PDB entry 7JY7 | electron microscopy, 2.90 A resolution | chains F and U of the 12 polymer chains in the assembly

# Chain F
Name: Protein RecA
From: Escherichia coli
UniProt: A0A376NU07 (A0A376NU07_ECOLX); residues 0-333 here correspond to UniProt positions 1-334 (UniProt number = residue number + 1)
Sequence (334 residues; each row starts with the number of its first residue; numbering starts at 0):
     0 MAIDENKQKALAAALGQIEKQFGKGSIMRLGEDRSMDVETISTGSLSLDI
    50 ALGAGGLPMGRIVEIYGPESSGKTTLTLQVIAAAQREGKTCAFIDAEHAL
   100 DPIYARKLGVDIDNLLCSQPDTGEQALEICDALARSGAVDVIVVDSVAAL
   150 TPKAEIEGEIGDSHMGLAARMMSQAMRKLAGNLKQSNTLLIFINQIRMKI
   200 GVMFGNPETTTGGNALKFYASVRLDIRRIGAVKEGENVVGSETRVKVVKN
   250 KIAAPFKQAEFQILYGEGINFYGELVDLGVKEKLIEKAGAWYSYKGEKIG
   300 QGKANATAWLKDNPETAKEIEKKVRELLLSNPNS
Disordered / not traced: 0
Metal / ion sites: Mg2+: Thr73 (together with ATP-gamma-S)
Small-molecule neighbours:
  - ATP-gamma-S (AGS; phosphothiophosphoric acid-adenylate ester), molecule 1: Glu68, Ser69, Ser70, Gly71, Lys72, Thr73, Thr74, Glu96, Asp100, Tyr103, Ser240, Tyr264, Gly265
  - ATP-gamma-S (AGS), molecule 2: Phe217, Lys248, Asn249, Lys250, Ile251, Ala252, Ala253, Pro254
Reported in the primary citation:
  - binding site for the 48-nt DNA strand (chain U): Arg226
  - mutagenesis - K286N, K302N: decreased binding to dsDNA (citing earlier work)

# Chain U
Molecule: 48-nt DNA strand
Sequence (48 nucleotides; numbered 1 to 48; the number before each row is that of its first residue):
     1 CGGTGTCGAGTCAGCCTATTTTTTTTTTTTATTCAATTAAGCAAGTAC

# How chain F and chain U interact
Residue-residue contacts (12):
  Met202(F) - DT17(U)  base contact
  Gly204(F) - DA18(U)  phosphate contact
  Gly204(F) - DT19(U)  base contact
  Asn205(F) - DT19(U)  base contact
  Pro206(F) - DT19(U)  base contact
  Arg226(F) - DT21(U)  salt bridge to the phosphate
  Ile228(F) - DT22(U)  sugar contact
  Gly229(F) - DT22(U)  sugar contact
  Gly229(F) - DT23(U)  phosphate contact
  Ala230(F) - DT23(U)  phosphate contact
  Arg243(F) - DT22(U)  hydrogen bond to the base
  Lys245(F) - DT20(U)  salt bridge to the phosphate
Also at the interface, not in a pair above, chain F (14 interface residues in all): Pro67, Phe203, Glu207, Arg227

# Summary
Chain F and chain U form an interface of 14 and 7 residues respectively; the contacts include 1 hydrogen bond
and 2 salt bridges. Among the polar pairs are Arg243(F)-DT22(U), Arg226(F)-DT21(U) and Lys245(F)-DT20(U). The
paper reports a binding site for the 48-nt DNA strand (chain U) at Arg226(F); K286N and K302N of chain F
reduce binding to dsDNA.
Here chain F is Protein RecA (Escherichia coli) and chain U is a 48-nt DNA strand. Entry 7JY7 (Structure of a
12 base pair RecA-D loop complex) was determined by electron microscopy together with 7JY6, 7JY8 and 7JY9 from
the same study.
